Entry 6LVQ (X-ray diffraction, 1.38 A resolution); this record covers chain A.

== Chain A ==
Protein: Dual specificity protein phosphatase 22
From: Homo sapiens
Notes: EC 3.1.3.16, 3.1.3.48
UniProtKB: Q9NRW4 (DUS22_HUMAN); residues 1-155 here = UniProt positions 1-155
Sequence (157 residues; each row starts with the number of its first residue; numbers below 1 keep their minus sign (Gly-1 is residue -1)):
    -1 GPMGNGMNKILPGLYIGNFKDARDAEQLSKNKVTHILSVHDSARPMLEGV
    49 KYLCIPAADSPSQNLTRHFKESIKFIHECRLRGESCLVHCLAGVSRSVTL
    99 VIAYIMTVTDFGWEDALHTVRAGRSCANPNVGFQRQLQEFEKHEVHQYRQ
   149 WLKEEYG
Construct notes: expression tag (-1 to 0)
Residues lining bound ligands: vanadate (VO4): Asp57, Cys88, Leu89, Ala90, Gly91, Val92, Ser93, Arg94
Swiss-Prot annotation at these positions:
  - active site: Cys88 (Phosphocysteine intermediate)
  - binding site (a protein): Leu89, Ala90, Val92, Ser93, Arg94
  - modified residue: Ser58 (Phosphoserine)
  - lipidation: Gly2 (N-myristoyl glycine)
  - mutagenesis: Asp57 (D57A/N: Over 40-fold decrease in catalytic efficiency for p-nitrophenyl phosphate), Cys88 (C88S: Does not dephosphorylate UBR2), Ser93 (S93A/N: Over 150-fold decrease in catalytic efficiency for p-nitrophenyl phosphate), Asn128 (N128A/D: Over 100-fold decrease in catalytic efficiency for p-nitrophenyl phosphate)
Reported in the primary citation:
  - catalytic residues: Asp57, Cys88 (citing earlier work)
  - contacts within the chain: Asp57-Ser93 (hydrogen bond), Asp57-Asn128 (hydrogen bond), Ser93-Asn128 (hydrogen bond)
  - mutagenesis - D57A (26-31-fold), D57N (26-31-fold), S93A (150-260-fold), S93N (150-260-fold), N128A (100-500-fold), N128D (100-500-fold): decreased catalytic activity

== Overview ==
Bound to chain A: vanadate. From UniProt: active-site residue Cys88, 5 protein-binding residues and 4
mutagenesis sites. The paper reports catalytic residues Asp57 and Cys88; D57A, D57N and S93A, among others,
reduce catalytic activity; 6 substitutions were tested in all.
Chain A is Dual specificity protein phosphatase 22 (Homo sapiens); the structure, Crystal structure of
DUSP22_VO4, was determined by X-ray diffraction together with 6L1S, 6LMY, 6LOT, 6LOU and 7C8S from the same
study.
